Entry 8J90 (electron microscopy, 4.71 A resolution (low resolution: residue-level contacts below are approximate; hydrogen-bond / salt-bridge calls are withheld)); this record covers chains I and K of the 11 polymer chains in the assembly.

== Chain I ==
Molecule: 169-nt DNA strand
Organism: synthetic construct
Sequence (169 nucleotides; each row starts with the number of its first residue; numbers below 1 keep their minus sign (DA-95 is residue -95)):
   -95 ATCGGACCCT ATCGCGAGCC AGGCCTGAGA ATCCGGTGCC GAGGCCGCTC AATTGGTCGT
   -35 AGACAGCTCT AGCACCGCTT AAACGCACGT ACGCGCTGTC CCCCGCGTTT TAACCGCCAA
    25 GGGGATTACT CCCTAGTCTC CAGGCACGTG TCAGATATAT ACATCCGAT
Disordered / not traced: -95 to -61, 51-73

== Chain K ==
Name: ATP-dependent DNA helicase DDM1
Organism: Arabidopsis thaliana
Notes: EC 3.6.4.12
UniProt: Q9XFH4 (DDM1_ARATH); numbering as in UniProt (aligned over 1-764)
Chain sequence (767 residues; each row starts with the number of its first residue; numbers below 1 keep their minus sign (Gly-2 is residue -2)):
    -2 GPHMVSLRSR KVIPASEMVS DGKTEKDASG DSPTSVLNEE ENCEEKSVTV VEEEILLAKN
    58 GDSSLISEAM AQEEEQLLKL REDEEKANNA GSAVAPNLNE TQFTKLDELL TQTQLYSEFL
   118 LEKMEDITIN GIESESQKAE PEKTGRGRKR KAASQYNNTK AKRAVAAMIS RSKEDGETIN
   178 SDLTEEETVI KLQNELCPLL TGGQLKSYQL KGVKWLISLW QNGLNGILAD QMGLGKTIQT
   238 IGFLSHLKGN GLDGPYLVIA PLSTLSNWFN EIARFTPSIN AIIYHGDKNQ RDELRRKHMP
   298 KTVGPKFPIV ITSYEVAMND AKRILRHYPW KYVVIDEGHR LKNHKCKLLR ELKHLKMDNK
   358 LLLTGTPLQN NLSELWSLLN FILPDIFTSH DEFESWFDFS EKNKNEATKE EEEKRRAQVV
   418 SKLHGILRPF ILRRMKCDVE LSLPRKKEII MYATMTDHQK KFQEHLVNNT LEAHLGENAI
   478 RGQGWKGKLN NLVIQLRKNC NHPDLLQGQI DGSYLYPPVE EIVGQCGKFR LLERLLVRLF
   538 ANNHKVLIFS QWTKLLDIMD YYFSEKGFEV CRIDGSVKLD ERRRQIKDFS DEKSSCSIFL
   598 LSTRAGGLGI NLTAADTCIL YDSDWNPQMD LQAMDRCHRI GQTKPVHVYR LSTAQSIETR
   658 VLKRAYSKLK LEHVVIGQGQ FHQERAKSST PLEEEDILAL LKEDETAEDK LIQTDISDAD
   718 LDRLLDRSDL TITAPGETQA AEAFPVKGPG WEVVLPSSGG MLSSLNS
Disordered / not traced: -2 to 183, 396-406, 477-484, 676-709, 725-742, 759-764
Construct notes: expression tag (-2 to 0)
Curated features (UniProtKB/Swiss-Prot):
  - motif: Arg145 to Gln152 (Nuclear localization signal 1), Asp333 to His336 (DEAH box), Leu429 to Val436 (Nuclear localization signal 2)
  - binding site (ATP): Asp227 to Thr234

== How chain I and chain K interact ==
Pairs across the interface (12; chain I residue first):
  DG20(I) with Lys344(K)
  DC21(I) with Arg337(K); Cys343(K); Lys344(K); Leu345(K)
  DC22(I) with Lys339(K); Arg601(K)
  DA23(I) with Lys339(K); Asn367(K); Arg601(K); Asn623(K)
  DA24(I) with Trp622(K)
Also at the interface, not in a pair above, chain I (6 interface residues in all): DG26
Also at the interface, not in a pair above, chain K (11 interface residues in all): Lys342, Leu489

== Overview ==
6 residues of chain I face 11 of chain K across their interface. Curated annotation (UniProt) lists 8
ATP-binding residues on chain K.
Here chain I is a 169-nt DNA strand (synthetic construct) and chain K is ATP-dependent DNA helicase DDM1
(Arabidopsis thaliana). Entry 8J90 (Cryo-EM structure of DDM1-nucleosome complex) was determined by electron
microscopy, deposited together with 8J92.
